Entry 3D8A (X-ray diffraction, 2.55 A resolution); this record covers chains E and X of the 8 polymer chains in the assembly.

== Chain E ==
Protein: Relaxosome protein TraM
Organism: Escherichia coli (strain K12)
Notes: fragment: UNP database residues 58-127
UniProtKB: P10026 (TRAM1_ECOLI); numbering as in UniProt (aligned over 58-127)
Amino-acid sequence (70 residues; row label = number of the first residue in the row):
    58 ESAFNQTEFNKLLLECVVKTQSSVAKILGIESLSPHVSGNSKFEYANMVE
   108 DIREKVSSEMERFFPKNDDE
Unresolved in the structure: 58-59, 123-127
Swiss-Prot annotation at these positions:
  - mutagenesis: Lys76 (K76E: 100,000-fold decrease in conjugation efficiency, but tetramerizes and binds DNA normally), Glu88 (E88L/Q: Increased homotetramer stability), Lys99 (K99E: 100,000-fold decrease in conjugation efficiency, but tetramerizes and binds DNA normally. Binds less well to TraD. May be dominant over wild-type. Partially rescued by a TraD E-712 mutation), Val106 (V106A: 2000-fold decrease in conjugation efficiency, but tetramerizes and binds DNA normally), Arg110 (R110E: 33,000-fold decrease in conjugation efficiency, but tetramerize and bind DNA normally), Phe121 (F121S: Alters oligomerization, probably more dimers than tetramers)

== Chain X ==
Protein: Protein traD
Organism: Escherichia coli K12
Amino-acid sequence (10 residues; row label = number of the first residue in the row):
   708 GEDVEPGDDF
Unresolved in the structure: 708-710

== Chain E / chain X interface ==
Contacting residue pairs - 18 pairs, chain E then chain X:
  Gln78(E) - Phe717(X)
  Ser79(E) - Asp716(X)  hydrogen bond
  Ala82(E) - Asp716(X)
  Ala82(E) - Phe717(X)  hydrophobic
  Lys83(E) - Gly714(X)
  Leu85(E) - Phe717(X)  hydrophobic
  Gly86(E) - Pro713(X)
  Gly86(E) - Gly714(X)
  Ser89(E) - Pro713(X)
  Tyr102(E) - Val711(X)  hydrophobic
  Tyr102(E) - Glu712(X)
  Tyr102(E) - Pro713(X)
  Tyr102(E) - Gly714(X)
  Tyr102(E) - Asp715(X)  hydrogen bond (side chain-backbone)
  Tyr102(E) - Phe717(X)
  Val106(E) - Phe717(X)  hydrophobic
  Ile109(E) - Phe717(X)  hydrophobic
  Arg110(E) - Phe717(X)
Interface residues without a listed pair, chain E (12 interface residues in all): Leu90

== Overview ==
Chain E and chain X form an interface of 12 and 7 residues respectively, with 2 hydrogen bonds. Polar contacts
include Ser79(E)-Asp716(X) and Tyr102(E)-Asp715(X). From UniProt: 6 mutagenesis sites on chain E.
Chain E is Relaxosome protein TraM (Escherichia coli (strain K12)) and chain X is Protein traD (Escherichia
coli K12); the structure, Co-crystal structure of TraM-TraD complex, was determined by X-ray diffraction.
